Entry 2RS5 (X-ray diffraction, 3.00 A resolution); this record covers chains 1 and 2 of the 4 polymer chains in the assembly.

[Chain 1]
Molecule: Human rhinovirus 14 coat protein (subunit VP1)
Organism: Human rhinovirus 14
Reference sequence: P03303 (POLG_HRV14); residues 1-289 here correspond to UniProt positions 567-855 (UniProt number = residue number + 566)
Amino-acid sequence (289 residues; each row starts with the number of its first residue):
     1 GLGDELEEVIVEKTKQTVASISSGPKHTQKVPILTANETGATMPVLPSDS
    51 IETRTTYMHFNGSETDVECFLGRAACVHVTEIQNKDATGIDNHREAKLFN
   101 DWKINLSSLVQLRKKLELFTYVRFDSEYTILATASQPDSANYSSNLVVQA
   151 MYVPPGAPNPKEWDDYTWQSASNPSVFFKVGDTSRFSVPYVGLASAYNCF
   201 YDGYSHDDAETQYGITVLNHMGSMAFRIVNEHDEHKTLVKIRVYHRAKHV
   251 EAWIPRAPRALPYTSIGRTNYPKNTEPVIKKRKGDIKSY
Unresolved in the structure: 1-16
Residues lining bound ligands: compound v(S) (W56; 5-(5-(4-(5-hydro-4-methyl-2-oxazolyl)phenoxy)pentyl)-3-methyl isoxazole): Ile104, Leu106, Phe124, Ser126, Tyr128, Ala150, Tyr152, Pro174, Ser175, Val176, Phe186, Val188, Val191, Tyr197, Asn219, Met221, Met224

[Chain 2]
Molecule: Human rhinovirus 14 coat protein (subunit VP2)
Organism: Human rhinovirus 14
Reference sequence: P03303 (POLG_HRV14); residues 1-262 here correspond to UniProt positions 69-330 (UniProt number = residue number + 68)
Amino-acid sequence (262 residues; row label = number of the first residue in the row):
     1 SPNVEACGYSDRVQQITLGNSTITTQEAANAVVCYAEWPEYLPDVDASDV
    51 NKTSKPDTSVCRFYTLDSKTWTTGSKGWCWKLPDALKDMGVFGQNMFFHS
   101 LGRSGYTVHVQCNATKFHSGCLLVVVIPEHQLASHEGGNVSVKYTFTHPG
   151 ERGIDLSSANEVGGPVKDVLYNMNGTLLGNLLIFPHQFINLRTNNTATIV
   201 IPYINSVPIDSMTRHNNVSLMVIPIAPLTVPTGATPSLPITVTIAPMCTE
   251 FSGIRSKSIVPQ
Unresolved in the structure: 1-7
Sequence notes: conflict Leu170 (Ile239 in P03303)

[Chain 1 / chain 2 interface]
Pairs across the interface - 104 pairs, chain 1 then chain 2:
  Asn37(1) with Phe188(2)
  Glu38(1) with Gln187(2); Phe188(2), hydrogen bond (backbone-backbone); Asn190(2); Thr193(2), hydrogen bond; Asn194(2)
  Thr39(1) with Ala29(2); Val32(2); Gln187(2)
  Gly40(1) with His186(2)
  Thr120(1) with Glu129(2)
  Tyr121(1) with Glu129(2), hydrogen bond; Ile204(2); Asn205(2); Ser206(2)
  Ala194(1) with Ser206(2); Val207(2), hydrophobic
  Ser195(1) with Ser206(2), hydrogen bond (backbone-backbone)
  Asn198(1) with Ser206(2), hydrogen bond
  Phe200(1) with Glu129(2); Gln131(2)
  Tyr201(1) with Glu129(2); Gln131(2); Arg214(2); His215(2)
  Asp202(1) with Lys81(2), salt bridge; Glu129(2), hydrogen bond (backbone-side chain); His130(2); Gln131(2); His215(2); Asn216(2), hydrogen bond (backbone-backbone)
  Gly203(1) with Arg214(2); His215(2)
  Tyr204(1) with Val142(2), hydrogen bond (side chain-backbone); Lys143(2); Tyr144(2), hydrogen bond (side chain-backbone); Thr147(2), hydrogen bond; His148(2); Arg214(2), hydrogen bond (backbone-backbone)
  Ser205(1) with Arg214(2), hydrogen bond (backbone-side chain)
  His206(1) with Arg214(2)
  Asp207(1) with Tyr144(2), hydrogen bond; Thr213(2), hydrogen bond; Arg214(2), hydrogen bond (side chain-backbone); Val260(2); Pro261(2)
  Asp208(1) with Tyr144(2); Pro261(2)
  Ala209(1) with Pro261(2)
  Glu210(1) with Lys143(2), salt bridge
  Gln212(1) with Ser141(2)
  Tyr213(1) with His130(2); Gln131(2); Leu132(2), hydrogen bond (side chain-backbone); Ser141(2); Val142(2)
  Gly214(1) with Gln131(2)
  Ile215(1) with Gln131(2)
  Ile254(1) with Tyr35(2); Pro128(2), hydrophobic; Ile204(2), hydrophobic
  Pro255(1) with Ile183(2), hydrophobic; Phe184(2)
  Arg256(1) with Pro128(2), hydrogen bond (side chain-backbone); Glu129(2), hydrogen bond (side chain-backbone); Ile183(2); Phe184(2)
  Ala257(1) with Thr176(2); Asn180(2); Ile183(2)
  Pro258(1) with Thr176(2); Asn180(2)
  Arg259(1) with Asn174(2), hydrogen bond (side chain-backbone); Gly175(2); Thr176(2)
  Ala260(1) with Gly175(2), hydrogen bond (backbone-backbone); Leu177(2), hydrophobic
  Leu261(1) with Tyr171(2), hydrophobic; Gly175(2), hydrogen bond (backbone-backbone)
  Thr264(1) with Gly138(2), hydrogen bond (side chain-backbone)
  Ser265(1) with Gly138(2); Asn139(2)
  Gly267(1) with Gln131(2)
  Arg268(1) with Gln131(2); Asn139(2)
  Thr269(1) with Gln131(2), hydrogen bond (side chain-backbone); Leu132(2), hydrogen bond (side chain-backbone); Ala133(2), hydrogen bond (side chain-backbone); Asn174(2)
  Asn270(1) with Ala133(2); Ser134(2), hydrogen bond (side chain-backbone); Gly137(2), hydrogen bond (side chain-backbone); Gly138(2), hydrogen bond (side chain-backbone); Asn139(2); Val140(2), hydrogen bond (side chain-backbone)
  Tyr271(1) with Gly137(2); Val166(2); Asp168(2), hydrogen bond; Tyr171(2); Gly175(2)
  Lys273(1) with His135(2); Glu136(2)
  Val278(1) with Tyr171(2)
  Ile279(1) with Leu170(2), hydrophobic
Also at the interface, not in a pair above, chain 1 (45 interface residues in all): Ala196, Thr211, Thr275
Also at the interface, not in a pair above, chain 2 (53 interface residues in all): Asn30, Ile127, Met173

[Overview]
45 residues of chain 1 and 53 residues of chain 2 are in contact, with 30 hydrogen bonds and 2 salt bridges.
Polar contacts include Asp202(1)-Lys81(2), Glu210(1)-Lys143(2) and Glu38(1)-Thr193(2). Chain 1 binds compound
v(S).
Chain 1 is Human rhinovirus 14 coat protein (subunit VP1) and chain 2 is Human rhinovirus 14 coat protein
(subunit VP2), both from Human rhinovirus 14; the structure, Structural analysis of antiviral agents that
interact with the capsid of human rhinoviruses, was determined by X-ray diffraction together with 1R08, 2R04,
2R06, 2R07, 2RM2, 2RR1, 2RS1 and 2RS3 from the same study.
